Entry 4R9U (X-ray diffraction, 2.79 A resolution); this record covers chains A and B of the 4 polymer chains in the assembly.

# Chain A (and B)
Molecule: Vitamin B12 import system permease protein BtuC
From: Escherichia coli
Notes: EC 3.6.3.33; chain B of this document is another copy of the same molecule, construct and numbering; everything in this record applies to it too
Reference sequence: P06609 (BTUC_ECOLI); residue numbers follow UniProt; this construct covers 1-326
Chain sequence (333 residues; row label = number of the first residue in the row; numbers below 1 keep their minus sign (Gly-6 is residue -6)):
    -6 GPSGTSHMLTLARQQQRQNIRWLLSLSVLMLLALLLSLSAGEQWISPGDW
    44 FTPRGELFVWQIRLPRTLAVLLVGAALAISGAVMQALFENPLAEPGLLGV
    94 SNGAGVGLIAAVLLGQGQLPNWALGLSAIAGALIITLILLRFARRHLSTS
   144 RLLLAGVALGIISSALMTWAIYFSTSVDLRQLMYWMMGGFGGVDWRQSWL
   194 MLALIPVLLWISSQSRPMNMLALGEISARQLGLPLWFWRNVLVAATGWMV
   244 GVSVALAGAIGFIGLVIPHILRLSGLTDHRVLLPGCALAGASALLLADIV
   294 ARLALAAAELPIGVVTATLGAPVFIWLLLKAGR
Disordered / not traced: -6 to 0, 325-326
Differences from the reference sequence: expression tag (-6 to 0); engineered mutation Ser18 (Cys in P06609), Ser32 (Cys in P06609), Ser120 (Cys in P06609), Ser156 (Cys in P06609), Ser205 (Cys in P06609), Ser206 (Cys in P06609), Ser267 (Cys in P06609)
What the authors report for this chain:
  - conformationally variable residues (loop rearrangement): Asn83 to Leu85, Ser141 to Ser143

# Chain A / chain B interface
Residue-residue contacts - 43 pairs, chain A then chain B:
  Asn83(A) - Asn83(B)  hydrogen bond
  Leu85(A) - Leu90(B)  hydrophobic
  Leu85(A) - Leu146(B)  hydrophobic
  Leu85(A) - Val150(B)  hydrophobic
  Leu90(A) - Leu85(B)  hydrophobic
  Phe135(A) - Leu322(B)  hydrophobic
  Arg138(A) - Leu322(B)  hydrogen bond (side chain-backbone)
  Arg138(A) - Lys323(B)
  Arg144(A) - Leu266(B)
  Leu146(A) - Leu85(B)  hydrophobic
  Leu147(A) - His262(B)
  Val150(A) - Leu85(B)  hydrophobic
  Ala151(A) - Phe317(B)  hydrophobic
  Ala151(A) - Ile318(B)  hydrophobic
  Leu152(A) - Ile318(B)
  Ile154(A) - Phe255(B)  hydrophobic
  Ile154(A) - Ala310(B)  hydrophobic
  Ile154(A) - Ala314(B)  hydrophobic
  Ile155(A) - Ala314(B)  hydrophobic
  Ile155(A) - Ile318(B)  hydrophobic
  Ala158(A) - Thr311(B)
  Trp162(A) - Leu303(B)  hydrophobic
  Trp162(A) - Val307(B)  hydrophobic
  Trp162(A) - Thr311(B)  hydrogen bond
  Tyr165(A) - Leu298(B)
  His262(A) - Leu147(B)
  Leu298(A) - Tyr165(B)
  Leu303(A) - Trp162(B)  hydrophobic
  Val307(A) - Trp162(B)  hydrophobic
  Ala310(A) - Ile154(B)  hydrophobic
  Thr311(A) - Ala158(B)
  Thr311(A) - Trp162(B)
  Ala314(A) - Ala151(B)
  Ala314(A) - Ile154(B)  hydrophobic
  Ala314(A) - Ile155(B)  hydrophobic
  Phe317(A) - Ala151(B)  hydrophobic
  Ile318(A) - Ala148(B)
  Ile318(A) - Ala151(B)  hydrophobic
  Ile318(A) - Leu152(B)
  Ile318(A) - Ile155(B)  hydrophobic
  Leu322(A) - Phe135(B)  hydrophobic
  Leu322(A) - Arg138(B)  hydrogen bond (backbone-side chain)
  Lys323(A) - Arg138(B)
Interface residues without a listed pair, chain A (33 interface residues in all): Pro84, Ala148, Phe255, Pro315, Leu321, Ala324
Interface residues without a listed pair, chain B (34 interface residues in all): Pro84, Arg144, Val259, Pro315, Leu321
From the paper, about this interface:
  - interface residues, chain A: Asn83(A)

# Overview
The interface between chain A and chain B involves 33 residues on one side and 34 on the other; the contacts
include 4 hydrogen bonds. Among the polar pairs are Asn83(A)-Asn83(B), Arg138(A)-Leu322(B) and
Trp162(A)-Thr311(B). The paper reports the interface residue Asn83(A); conformational variability at Asn83(A)
and Ser141(A).
Chain A and chain B are both Vitamin B12 import system permease protein BtuC (Escherichia coli); the
structure, Structure of vitamin B12 transporter BtuCD in a nucleotide-bound outward facing state, was
determined by X-ray diffraction.
